Entry 5AV6 (X-ray diffraction, 2.20 A resolution); this record covers chains A and J of the 10 polymer chains in the assembly.

== Chain A ==
Protein: Histone H3.1
From: Homo sapiens
UniProtKB: P68431 (H31_HUMAN); residues 0-135 here correspond to UniProt positions 1-136 (UniProt number = residue number + 1)
Amino-acid sequence (139 residues; numbered -3 to 135; the number before each row is that of its first residue; numbers below 1 keep their minus sign (Gly-3 is residue -3)):
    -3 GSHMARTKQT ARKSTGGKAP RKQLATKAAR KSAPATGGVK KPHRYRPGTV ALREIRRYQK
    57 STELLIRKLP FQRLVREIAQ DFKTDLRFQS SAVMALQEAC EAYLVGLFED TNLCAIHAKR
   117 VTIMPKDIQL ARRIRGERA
Disordered / not traced: -3 to 36
Construct notes: expression tag (-3 to -1)

== Chain J ==
Molecule: 147-nt DNA strand
Sequence (147 nucleotides; row label = number of the first residue in the row; numbers below 1 keep their minus sign (DA-73 is residue -73)):
   -73 ATCAATATCC ACCTGCAGAT ACTACCAAAA GTGTATTTGG AAACTGCTCC ATCAAAAGGC
   -13 ATGTTCAGCT GGATTCCAGC TGAACATGCC TTTTGATGGA GCAGTTTCCA AATACACTTT
    47 TGGTAGTATC TGCAGGTGGA TATTGAT
Ion coordination: Mn2+ site 1: DG-35, DG-34; Mn2+ site 2 near DG-3 (its only coordinating residue here); Mn2+ site 3 near DG5 (its only coordinating residue here); Mn2+ site 4 near DG27 (its only coordinating residue here); Mn2+ site 5 near DG48 (its only coordinating residue here); Mn2+ site 6 near DG61 (its only coordinating residue here)

== Chain A / chain J interface ==
Pairs across the interface (30; chain A residue first):
  His39(A) with DA-69(J), phosphate contact; DT-68(J), phosphate contact; DA10(J), sugar contact
  Arg40(A) with DG8(J), base contact; DA9(J), hydrogen bond to the base; DA10(J), sugar contact
  Tyr41(A) with DT-68(J), phosphate contact; DA-67(J), sugar contact; DA9(J), sugar contact; DA10(J), hydrogen bond to the phosphate
  Arg42(A) with DA9(J), sugar contact
  Pro43(A) with DG8(J), phosphate contact; DA9(J), sugar contact
  Gly44(A) with DG8(J), hydrogen bond to the phosphate; DA9(J), hydrogen bond to the phosphate
  Thr45(A) with DA9(J), hydrogen bond to the phosphate
  Val46(A) with DA9(J), hydrogen bond to the phosphate; DA10(J), phosphate contact
  Ala47(A) with DA9(J), hydrogen bond to the phosphate
  Arg49(A) with DA-67(J), sugar contact; DT-66(J), salt bridge to the phosphate
  Arg63(A) with DT17(J), sugar contact; DT18(J), phosphate contact
  Lys64(A) with DT18(J), hydrogen bond to the phosphate
  Leu65(A) with DT17(J), phosphate contact; DT18(J), hydrogen bond to the phosphate
  Pro66(A) with DT17(J), sugar contact
  Arg69(A) with DT17(J), salt bridge to the phosphate
  Arg83(A) with DA26(J), phosphate contact; DG27(J), phosphate contact
Also at the interface, not in a pair above, chain A (18 interface residues in all): Asp81, Thr118
Also at the interface, not in a pair above, chain J (12 interface residues in all): DT7

== In short ==
Chain A and chain J form an interface of 18 and 12 residues respectively; the contacts include 9 hydrogen
bonds and 2 salt bridges. Polar contacts include Arg40(A)-DA9(J), Tyr41(A)-DA10(J) and Gly44(A)-DG8(J).
DG-35(J) and DG-34(J) coordinate Mn2+ site 1.
Chain A is Histone H3.1 (Homo sapiens) and chain J is a 147-nt DNA strand; the structure, human nucleosome
core particle, was determined by X-ray diffraction, deposited together with 5AV5, 5AV8, 5AV9, 5AVB and 5AVC.
